Entry 8XB7 (X-ray diffraction, 2.60 A resolution); this record covers chain A.

== Chain A ==
Name: Transcriptional regulator HosA
From: Escherichia coli O127:H6 str. E2348/69
UniProt: P69782 (HOSA_ECO27); numbering as in UniProt (aligned over 1-135)
Chain sequence (143 residues; each row starts with the number of its first residue):
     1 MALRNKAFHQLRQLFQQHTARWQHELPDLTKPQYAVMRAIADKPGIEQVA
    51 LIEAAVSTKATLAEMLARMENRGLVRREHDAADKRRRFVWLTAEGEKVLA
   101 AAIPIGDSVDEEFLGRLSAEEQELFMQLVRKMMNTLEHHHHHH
Disordered / not traced: 1-3, 135-143
Differences from the reference sequence: expression tag (136-143)
Ligand contacts: P-hydroxybenzoic acid (PHB): R4, K6, F8, H9, R12, H18, W22, K31, Y34, A35, D110
Curated features (UniProtKB/Swiss-Prot):
  - DNA-binding region: Q48 to N71 (H-T-H motif)

== Summary ==
Bound to chain A: P-hydroxybenzoic acid.
Chain A is Transcriptional regulator HosA (Escherichia coli O127:H6 str. E2348/69); the structure, HosA
transcriptional regulator from enteropathogenic Escherichia coli O127:H6 (strain E2348/69) bound with
4-hydroxy benzoic acid - ..., was determined by X-ray diffraction (same publication as 8YCV, 8WSV, 8XZU and
8AGA).
